6QXT - chains V and W of the 54 polymer chains in the assembly; structure by electron microscopy, 8.90 A resolution (very low resolution: no residue pairs are listed; an interface is given only as per-side residue counts).

Chain V:
Name: CRISPR-associated endonuclease Cas1
Organism: Streptococcus thermophilus
Notes: EC 3.1.-.-; engineered mutation(s): C-terminal Strep tag
UniProt: G3ECR2 (CAS1_STRTR); numbering as in UniProt (aligned over 1-289)
Sequence (302 residues; row label = number of the first residue in the row):
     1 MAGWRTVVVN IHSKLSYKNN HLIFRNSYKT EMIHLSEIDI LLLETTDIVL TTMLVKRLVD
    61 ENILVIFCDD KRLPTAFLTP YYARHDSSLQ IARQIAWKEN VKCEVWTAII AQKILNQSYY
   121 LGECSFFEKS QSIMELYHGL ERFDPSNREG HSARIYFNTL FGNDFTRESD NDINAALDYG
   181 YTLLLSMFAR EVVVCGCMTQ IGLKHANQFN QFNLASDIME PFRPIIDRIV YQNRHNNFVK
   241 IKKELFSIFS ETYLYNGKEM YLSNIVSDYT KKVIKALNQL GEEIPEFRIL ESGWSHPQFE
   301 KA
Unresolved in the structure: 1-2, 290-302
Construct notes: expression tag (290-302)
Curated features (UniProtKB/Swiss-Prot):
  - binding site (Mn(2+)): Glu-149, His-205, Glu-220

Chain W:
Name: CRISPR-associated endoribonuclease Cas2
Organism: Streptococcus thermophilus
Notes: EC 3.1.-.-
UniProt: G3ECR3 (CAS2_STRTR); residues 1-114 here = UniProt positions 1-114
Sequence (114 residues; numbered 1 to 114; the number before each row is that of its first residue):
     1 MSYRYMRMIL MFDMPTDTAE ERKAYRKFRK FLLSEGFIMH QFSVYSKLLL NHTANTAMVG
    61 RLKANNPKKG NITILTVTEK QFARMIYLYG DKNTSIANSE ERLVFLGDNY CDED
Unresolved in the structure: 1-5, 91-92, 111-114

How chain V and chain W interact:
At this resolution (9 A) residue pairs are not listed: 10 residues of chain V and 9 of chain W lie at the interface.

In short:
Chain V and chain W form an interface of 10 and 9 residues respectively. From UniProt: 3 Mn2+-binding residues
on chain V.
Here chain V is CRISPR-associated endonuclease Cas1 and chain W is CRISPR-associated endoribonuclease Cas2,
both from Streptococcus thermophilus. Entry 6QXT (Cas1-Cas2-Csn2-DNA dimer complex from the Type II-A
CRISPR-Cas system) was determined by electron microscopy together with 6QXF and 6QY3 from the same study.
